9IZP - chains A and C of the 4 polymer chains in the assembly; structure by electron microscopy, 2.89 A resolution.

Chain A:
Protein: Cas Lambda2
Amino-acid sequence (751 residues; numbered -9 to 741; the number before each row is that of its first residue; numbers below 1 keep their minus sign (Met-9 is residue -9)):
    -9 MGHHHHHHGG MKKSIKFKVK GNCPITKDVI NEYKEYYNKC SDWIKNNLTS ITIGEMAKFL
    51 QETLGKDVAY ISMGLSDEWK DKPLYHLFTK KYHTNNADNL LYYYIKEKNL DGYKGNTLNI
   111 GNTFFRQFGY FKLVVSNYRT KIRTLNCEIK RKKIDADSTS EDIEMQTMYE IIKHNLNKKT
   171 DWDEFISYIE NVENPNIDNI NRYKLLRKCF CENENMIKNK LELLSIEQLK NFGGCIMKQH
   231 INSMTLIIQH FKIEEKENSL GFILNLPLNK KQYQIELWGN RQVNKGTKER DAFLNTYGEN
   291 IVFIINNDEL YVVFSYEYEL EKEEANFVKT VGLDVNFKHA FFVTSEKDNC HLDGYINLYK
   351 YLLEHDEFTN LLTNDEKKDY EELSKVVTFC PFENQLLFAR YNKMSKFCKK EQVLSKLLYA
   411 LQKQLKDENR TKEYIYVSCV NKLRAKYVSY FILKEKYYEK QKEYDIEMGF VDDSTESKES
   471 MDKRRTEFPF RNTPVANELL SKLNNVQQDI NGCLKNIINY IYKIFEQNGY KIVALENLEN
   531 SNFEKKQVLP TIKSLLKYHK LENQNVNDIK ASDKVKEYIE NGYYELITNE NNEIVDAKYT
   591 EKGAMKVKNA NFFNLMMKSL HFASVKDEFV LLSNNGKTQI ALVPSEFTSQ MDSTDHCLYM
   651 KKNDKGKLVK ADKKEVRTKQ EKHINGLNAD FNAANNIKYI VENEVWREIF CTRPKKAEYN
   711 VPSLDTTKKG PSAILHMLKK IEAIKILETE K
Not modelled in the structure: -9 to 0, 528-532, 634-741
Bound ions: Mg2+: Asp499 (shared with 1 residue of chain B)

Chain C:
Molecule: 40-nt DNA strand
Sequence (40 nucleotides; each row starts with the number of its first residue; numbers below 1 keep their minus sign (DT-10 is residue -10)):
   -10 TGTCTATTTA GGAGATGAGG TGCGCGTGXX XXXXXXXXXX
Not modelled in the structure: 3-29
Modified / non-standard residues: GS (guanosine-5'-thio-monophosphate) at position 18, SC (2-deoxy-cytidine-5'-thiophosphorate) at position 19, AS (2-deoxy-adenosine -5'-thio-monophosphate) at position 20, SC (2-deoxy-cytidine-5'-thiophosphorate) at position 21, SC (2-deoxy-cytidine-5'-thiophosphorate) at position 22, AS (2-deoxy-adenosine -5'-thio-monophosphate) at position 23, PST (thymidine-5'-thiophosphate) at position 24, SC (2-deoxy-cytidine-5'-thiophosphorate) at position 25, AS (2-deoxy-adenosine -5'-thio-monophosphate) at position 26, PST (thymidine-5'-thiophosphate) at position 27, AS (2-deoxy-adenosine -5'-thio-monophosphate) at position 28, PST (thymidine-5'-thiophosphate) at position 29

Chain A / chain C interface:
Contacting residue pairs - 30 pairs, chain A then chain C:
  Val58(A) - DT-2(C)  phosphate contact
  Val58(A) - DA-1(C)  phosphate contact
  Ala59(A) - DA-1(C)  hydrogen bond to the phosphate
  Ala59(A) - DG0(C)  base contact
  Tyr60(A) - DT-2(C)  phosphate contact
  Tyr60(A) - DA-1(C)  hydrogen bond to the phosphate
  Ser62(A) - DG0(C)  hydrogen bond to the base
  Met63(A) - DG0(C)  base contact
  His83(A) - DG0(C)  sugar contact
  His83(A) - DG1(C)  phosphate contact
  Asn85(A) - DA-1(C)  base contact
  Asn86(A) - DG0(C)  sugar contact
  Asn89(A) - DT-2(C)  base contact
  Asn89(A) - DA-1(C)  hydrogen bond to the base
  Tyr93(A) - DT-3(C)  hydrogen bond to the phosphate
  Tyr93(A) - DT-2(C)  base contact
  Lys96(A) - DT-3(C)  salt bridge to the phosphate
  Gly111(A) - DT-4(C)  phosphate contact
  Asn112(A) - DT-4(C)  hydrogen bond to the phosphate
  Thr113(A) - DT-4(C)  hydrogen bond to the phosphate
  Thr113(A) - DT-3(C)  base contact
  Phe114(A) - DA-5(C)  phosphate contact
  Phe114(A) - DT-4(C)  base contact
  Gln117(A) - DT-2(C)  base contact
  Phe118(A) - DT-3(C)  base contact
  Phe118(A) - DT-2(C)  base contact
  Pro257(A) - DA-5(C)  phosphate contact
  Lys260(A) - DT-6(C)  phosphate contact
  Lys260(A) - DA-5(C)  hydrogen bond to the phosphate
  Gln262(A) - DT-6(C)  hydrogen bond to the phosphate
Other interface residues (no listed pair), chain A (23 interface residues in all): Lys56, Gln239, Asn259

In short:
23 residues of chain A and 8 residues of chain C are in contact, with 9 hydrogen bonds and 1 salt bridge.
Polar contacts include Ser62(A)-DG0(C), Asn89(A)-DA-1(C) and Ala59(A)-DA-1(C).
Chain A is Cas Lambda2 and chain C is a 40-nt DNA strand; the structure, Cryo-EM structure of
CasLambda2-crRNA-target DNA ternary complex in the incompetent state, was determined by electron microscopy
(same publication as 9IZQ).
